PDB entry 2Z4E | X-ray diffraction, 2.70 A resolution | chains A and B of the 10 polymer chains in the assembly

Chain A:
Name: Fibrinogen alpha chain
Source organism: Homo sapiens
Notes: fragment: residues in database 130-218
UniProtKB: P02671 (FIBA_HUMAN); residues 111-197 here correspond to UniProt positions 130-216 (UniProt number = residue number + 19)
Sequence (87 residues; row label = number of the first residue in the row):
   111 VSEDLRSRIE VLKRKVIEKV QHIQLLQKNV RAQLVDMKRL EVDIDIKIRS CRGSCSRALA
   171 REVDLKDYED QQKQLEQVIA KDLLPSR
Disordered / not traced: 111-125, 193-197

Chain B:
Name: Fibrinogen beta chain
Source organism: Homo sapiens
Notes: fragment: residues in database 164-491
UniProtKB: P02675 (FIBB_HUMAN); residues 134-459 here correspond to UniProt positions 164-489 (UniProt number = residue number + 30)
Sequence (326 residues; each row starts with the number of its first residue):
   134 DNENVVNEYS SELEKHQLYI DETVNSNIPT NLRVLRSILE NLRSKIQKLE SDVSAQMEYC
   194 RTPCTVSCNI PVVSGKECEE IIRKGGETSE MYLIQPDSSV KPYRVYCDMN TENGGWTVIQ
   254 NRQDGSVDFG RKWDPYKQGF GNVATNTDGK NYCGLPGEYW LGNDKISQLT RMGPTELLIE
   314 MEDWKGDKVK AHYGGFTVQN EANKYQISVN KYRGTAGNAL MDGASQLMGE NRTMTIHNGM
   374 FFSTYDRDND GWLTSDPRKQ CSKEDGGGWW YNRCHAANPN GRYYWGGQYT WDMAKHGTDD
   434 GVVWMNWKGS WYSMRKMSMK IRPFFP
Disordered / not traced: 134-156
Disulfide bonds: Cys201-Cys286, Cys211-Cys240, Cys394-Cys407
Covalent attachments: N-acetylglucosamine (NAG) linked to Asn364
Ion coordination: Ca2+ site 1 near Gly263 (its only coordinating residue here); Ca2+ site 2: Asp381, Asp383, Trp385
UniProt features mapped onto this chain:
  - glycosylation: Asn364 (N-linked (GlcNAc...) asparagine)

Chain A / chain B interface:
Residue-residue contacts (69):
  Ile133(A) - Leu165(B)  hydrophobic
  Gln137(A) - Leu165(B)
  Val140(A) - Leu172(B)  hydrophobic
  Gln143(A) - Leu172(B)
  Gln143(A) - Leu175(B)
  Val145(A) - Asp425(B)
  Met147(A) - Leu175(B)
  Met147(A) - Lys178(B)
  Met147(A) - Ile179(B)  hydrophobic
  Lys148(A) - Asp425(B)  salt bridge
  Arg149(A) - Trp424(B)  hydrogen bond (side chain-backbone)
  Arg149(A) - Asp425(B)
  Arg149(A) - Met426(B)
  Arg149(A) - Ala427(B)  hydrogen bond (side chain-backbone)
  Arg149(A) - Lys428(B)
  Glu151(A) - Lys178(B)
  Glu151(A) - Leu182(B)
  Val152(A) - Met426(B)
  Asp153(A) - Arg415(B)  salt bridge
  Asp153(A) - Lys428(B)  salt bridge
  Ile154(A) - Leu182(B)  hydrophobic
  Ile154(A) - Val186(B)  hydrophobic
  Ile156(A) - Arg415(B)
  Ile156(A) - Tyr416(B)
  Lys157(A) - Arg415(B)
  Ile158(A) - Asp185(B)
  Ile158(A) - Gln189(B)
  Arg159(A) - Asp257(B)
  Arg159(A) - Gly258(B)
  Arg159(A) - Ser259(B)
  Arg159(A) - Trp418(B)
  Ser160(A) - Gly258(B)  hydrogen bond (backbone-backbone)
  Ser160(A) - Ser259(B)
  Ser160(A) - Val260(B)
  Ser160(A) - Asp261(B)
  Cys161(A) - Gln189(B)
  Arg162(A) - Cys197(B)
  Arg162(A) - Asp257(B)
  Gly163(A) - Cys197(B)
  Gly163(A) - Ser259(B)  hydrogen bond (backbone-backbone)
  Gly163(A) - Asn275(B)  hydrogen bond (backbone-side chain)
  Ser164(A) - Pro196(B)
  Ser164(A) - Cys197(B)  hydrogen bond (backbone-side chain)
  Cys165(A) - Cys193(B)  disulfide
  Cys165(A) - Thr195(B)
  Cys165(A) - Pro196(B)
  Cys165(A) - Cys197(B)
  Ser166(A) - Tyr192(B)
  Ser166(A) - Thr195(B)  hydrogen bond (backbone-backbone)
  Ser166(A) - Pro196(B)
  Ser166(A) - Cys197(B)
  Arg167(A) - Gln189(B)
  Arg167(A) - Tyr192(B)  hydrogen bond
  Ala168(A) - Gln189(B)
  Leu169(A) - Asp185(B)
  Leu169(A) - Ala188(B)  hydrophobic
  Leu169(A) - Gln189(B)
  Leu169(A) - Tyr192(B)  hydrophobic
  Arg171(A) - Leu182(B)
  Arg171(A) - Asp185(B)  salt bridge
  Asp177(A) - Asn174(B)
  Asp177(A) - Lys178(B)  salt bridge
  Tyr178(A) - Lys178(B)
  Gln181(A) - Ile171(B)
  Gln181(A) - Asn174(B)  hydrogen bond
  Gln184(A) - Val167(B)
  Gln184(A) - Ile171(B)
  Val188(A) - Leu165(B)  hydrophobic
  Val188(A) - Val167(B)  hydrophobic
Interface residues without a listed pair, chain A (38 interface residues in all): Leu136, Leu144, Leu150, Leu175, Gln182, Lys191
Interface residues without a listed pair, chain B (37 interface residues in all): Ile161, Leu168, Ser170, Tyr417, Gly430
Cross-chain cystine bridges: Cys165(A)-Cys193(B)

Summary:
Chain A and chain B form an interface of 38 and 37 residues respectively, with 1 disulfide bond, 9 hydrogen
bonds and 5 salt bridges. Polar pairs include Lys148(A)-Asp425(B), Asp153(A)-Arg415(B) and
Asp153(A)-Lys428(B). Covalently linked N-acetylglucosamine: at Asn364(B).
Here chain A is Fibrinogen alpha chain and chain B is Fibrinogen beta chain, both from Homo sapiens. Entry
2Z4E (Crystal Structure of D-Dimer from Human Fibrin Complexed with Gly-His-Arg-Pro-Tyr-amide) was determined
by X-ray diffraction (same publication as 2Q9I).
